7PEX - chains f and I of the 11 polymer chains in the assembly; structure by electron microscopy, 5.10 A resolution (low resolution: residue-level contacts below are approximate; hydrogen-bond / salt-bridge calls are withheld).

Chain f:
Name: Histone H4
From: Homo sapiens
UniProt: P62805 (H4_HUMAN); residues 0-102 here correspond to UniProt positions 1-103 (UniProt number = residue number + 1)
Amino-acid sequence (103 residues; numbered 0 to 102; the number before each row is that of its first residue; numbering starts at 0):
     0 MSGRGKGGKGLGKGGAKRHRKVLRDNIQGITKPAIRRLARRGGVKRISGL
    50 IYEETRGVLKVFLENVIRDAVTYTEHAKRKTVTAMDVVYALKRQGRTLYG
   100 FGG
Unresolved in the structure: 0-19
UniProt features mapped onto this chain:
  - DNA-binding region: Lys-16 to Lys-20
  - modified residue: Ser-1 (N-acetylserine), Arg-3 (Asymmetric dimethylarginine), Lys-5 (N6-(2-hydroxyisobutyryl)lysine), Lys-8 (N6-(2-hydroxyisobutyryl)lysine), Lys-12 (N6-(2-hydroxyisobutyryl)lysine), Lys-16 (N6-(2-hydroxyisobutyryl)lysine), Lys-20 (N6,N6,N6-trimethyllysine), Lys-31 (N6-(2-hydroxyisobutyryl)lysine), Lys-44 (N6-(2-hydroxyisobutyryl)lysine), Ser-47 (Phosphoserine), Tyr-51 (Phosphotyrosine), Lys-59 (N6-(2-hydroxyisobutyryl)lysine), Lys-77 (N6-(2-hydroxyisobutyryl)lysine), Lys-79 (N6-(2-hydroxyisobutyryl)lysine), Thr-80 (Phosphothreonine), Tyr-88 (Phosphotyrosine), Lys-91 (N6-(2-hydroxyisobutyryl)lysine)
  - cross-link (Glycyl lysine isopeptide (Lys-Gly)): Lys-12 (interchain with G-Cter in SUMO2), Lys-20 (interchain with G-Cter in SUMO2), Lys-31 (interchain with G-Cter in SUMO2), Lys-59 (interchain with G-Cter in SUMO2), Lys-79 (interchain with G-Cter in SUMO2), Lys-91 (interchain with G-Cter in SUMO2)

Chain I:
Molecule: 177-nt DNA strand
From: synthetic construct
Sequence (177 nucleotides; numbered 175 to 351; the number before each row is that of its first residue):
   175 GAGCATCCGGATCCCCTGGAGAATCCCGGTGCCGAGGCCGCTCAATTGGT
   225 CGTAGACAGCTCTAGCACCGCTTAAACGCACGTACGCGCTGTCCCCCGCG
   275 TTTTAACCGCCAAGGGGATTACTCCCTAGTCTCCAGGCACGTGTCACATA
   325 TATACATCCTGTTCCAGTGCCGGACCC

Interface between chain f and chain I:
Residue-residue contacts (13):
  Arg-35(f) / DC271(I)
  Arg-39(f) / DG272(I)
  Arg-45(f) / DC270(I)
  Arg-45(f) / DC271(I)
  Ile-46(f) / DC270(I)
  Ile-46(f) / DC271(I)
  Ser-47(f) / DC270(I)
  Gly-48(f) / DC270(I)
  Arg-78(f) / DG291(I)
  Arg-78(f) / DA292(I)
  Lys-79(f) / DG290(I)
  Lys-79(f) / DG291(I)
  Thr-80(f) / DG291(I)
Also at the interface, not in a pair above, chain f (10 interface residues in all): Lys-77

In short:
Chain f and chain I form an interface of 10 and 6 residues respectively. From UniProt: a DNA-binding region on
chain f.
Here chain f is Histone H4 (Homo sapiens) and chain I is a 177-nt DNA strand (synthetic construct). Entry 7PEX
(Nucleosome 2 of the 4x177 nucleosome array containing H1) was determined by electron microscopy (same
publication as 7PET, 7PEU, 7PEV, 7PEW, 7PEY, 7PEZ and 16 further entries).
